Entry 1ET8 (X-ray diffraction, 1.80 A resolution); this record covers chain A.

Chain A:
Protein: Nitrite reductase
From: Alcaligenes faecalis
Notes: EC 1.7.99.3; fragment: 40 - 376
UniProtKB: P38501 (NIR_ALCFA); residues 4-340 here correspond to UniProt positions 40-376 (UniProt number = residue number + 36)
Sequence (341 residues; numbered 4 to 344; the number before each row is that of its first residue):
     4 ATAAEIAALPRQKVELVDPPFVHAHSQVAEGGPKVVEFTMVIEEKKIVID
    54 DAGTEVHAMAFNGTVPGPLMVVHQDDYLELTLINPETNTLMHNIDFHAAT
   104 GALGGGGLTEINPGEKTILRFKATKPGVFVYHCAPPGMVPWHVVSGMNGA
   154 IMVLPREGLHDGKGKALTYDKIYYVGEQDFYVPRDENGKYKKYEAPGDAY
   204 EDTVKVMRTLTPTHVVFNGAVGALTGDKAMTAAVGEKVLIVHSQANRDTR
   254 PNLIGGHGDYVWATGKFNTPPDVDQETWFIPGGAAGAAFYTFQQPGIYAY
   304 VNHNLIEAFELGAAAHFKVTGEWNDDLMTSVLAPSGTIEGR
Not modelled in the structure: 343-344
Construct notes: engineered mutation N255 (His291 in P38501); cloning artifact (341-344)
Swiss-Prot annotation at these positions:
  - binding site (Cu cation): H95, H100, H135, C136, H145, M150, H306
Bound ions: Zn2+: E40, E89, E342; Cu ion site 1: H95, C136, H145, M150; Cu ion site 2: H100, H135, H306

In short:
The Zn2+ site is built by E40, E89 and E342. H95, C136, H145 and M150 coordinate Cu ion site 1. UniProt lists
7 Cu cation-binding residues.
Chain A is Nitrite reductase (Alcaligenes faecalis); the structure, Crystal structure of nitrite reductase
his255asn mutant from alcaligenes faecalis, was determined by X-ray diffraction (same publication as 1ET5 and
1ET7).
